Entry 2VDP (X-ray diffraction, 2.80 A resolution); this record covers chains A and L of the 5 polymer chains in the assembly.

# Chain A
Protein: Integrin alpha-iib
Organism: Homo sapiens
Notes: fragment: headpiece, residues 32-483
UniProt: P08514 (ITA2B_HUMAN); residues 1-452 here correspond to UniProt positions 32-483 (UniProt number = residue number + 31)
Chain sequence (452 residues; numbered 1 to 452; the number before each row is that of its first residue):
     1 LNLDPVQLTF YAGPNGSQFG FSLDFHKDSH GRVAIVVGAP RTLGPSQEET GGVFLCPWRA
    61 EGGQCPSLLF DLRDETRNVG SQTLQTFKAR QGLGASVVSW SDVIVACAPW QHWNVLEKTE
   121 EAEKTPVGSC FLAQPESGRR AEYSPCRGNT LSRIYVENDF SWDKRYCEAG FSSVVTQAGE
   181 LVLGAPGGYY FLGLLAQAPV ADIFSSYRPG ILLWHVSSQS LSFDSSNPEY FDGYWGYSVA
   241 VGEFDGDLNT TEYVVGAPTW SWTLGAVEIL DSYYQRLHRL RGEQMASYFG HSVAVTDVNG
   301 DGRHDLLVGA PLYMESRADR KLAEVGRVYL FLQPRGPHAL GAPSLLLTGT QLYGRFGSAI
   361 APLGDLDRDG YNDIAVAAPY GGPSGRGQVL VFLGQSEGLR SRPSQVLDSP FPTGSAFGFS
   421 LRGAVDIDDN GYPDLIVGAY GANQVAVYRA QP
Differences from the reference sequence: conflict Gly282 (Ala313 in P08514)
Disulfides: Cys56-Cys65, Cys107-Cys130, Cys146-Cys167
Glycans and other covalent adducts: N-acetylglucosamine (NAG) linked to Asn15, Asn249
Ion coordination: Ca2+ site 1: Glu243, Asp245, Asp247, Thr250, Glu252; Ca2+ site 2: Asp297, Asn299, Asp301, Arg303, Asp305; Ca2+ site 3: Asp365, Asp367, Asp369, Tyr371, Asp373; Ca2+ site 4: Asp426, Asp428, Asn430, Tyr432, Asp434
Curated features (UniProtKB/Swiss-Prot):
  - binding site (Ca(2+)): Glu243, Asp245, Asp247, Thr250, Glu252, Asp297, Asn299, Asp301, Arg303, Asp305, Asp365, Asp367, Asp369, Tyr371, Asp373, Asp426, Asp428, Asn430, Tyr432, Asp434
  - glycosylation (N-linked (GlcNAc...) asparagine): Asn15, Asn249

# Chain L
Protein: Monoclonal antibody 10E5 light chain
Organism: Mus musculus
Notes: antibody fragment or engineered binder
Chain sequence (214 residues; numbered 1 to 214; the number before each row is that of its first residue):
     1 DILMTQSPSS MSVSLGDTVS ITCHASQGIS SNIGWLQQKP GKSFMGLIYY GTNLVDGVPS
    61 RFSGSGSGAD YSLTISSLDS EDFADYYCVQ YAQLPYTFGG GTKLEIKRAD AAPTVSIFPP
   121 SSEQLTSGGA SVVCFLNNFY PKDINVKWKI DGSERQNGVL NSWTDQDSKD STYSMSSTLT
   181 LTKDEYERHN SYTCEATHKT STSPIVKSFN RNEC
Disulfides: Cys23-Cys88, Cys134-Cys194

# Interface between chain A and chain L
Pairs across the interface (19; chain A residue first):
  Arg77(A) with Asn32(L), hydrogen bond; Tyr50(L); Tyr91(L)
  Asn78(A) with Ser30(L); Asn32(L), hydrogen bond (backbone-side chain)
  Val79(A) with Asn32(L); Tyr91(L); Ala92(L)
  Gly80(A) with Tyr91(L), hydrogen bond (backbone-backbone); Ala92(L), hydrogen bond (backbone-backbone); Leu94(L)
  Ser81(A) with Ala92(L), hydrogen bond (backbone-backbone); Gln93(L); Leu94(L), hydrogen bond (side chain-backbone)
  Arg208(A) with Tyr49(L); Asn53(L)
  Pro209(A) with Tyr50(L)
  Gly210(A) with Tyr50(L), hydrogen bond (backbone-side chain)
  Ile211(A) with Tyr50(L), hydrophobic

# Summary
The chain A/chain L interface involves 9 residues from each chain; the contacts include 7 hydrogen bonds.
Polar contacts include Arg77(A)-Asn32(L), Asn78(A)-Asn32(L) and Ser81(A)-Leu94(L). Covalently linked
N-acetylglucosamine: at Asn15(A) and Asn249(A). UniProt lists 20 Ca2+-binding residues on chain A.
Chain A is Integrin alpha-iib (Homo sapiens) and chain L is Monoclonal antibody 10E5 light chain (Mus
musculus); the structure, Integrin AlphaIIbBeta3 Headpiece Bound to Fibrinogen Gamma chain peptide,LGGAKQAGDV,
was determined by X-ray diffraction together with 2VC2, 2VDK, 2VDL, 2VDM, 2VDN, 2VDO, 2VDQ and 2VDR from the
same study.
